PDB entry 4BY7 | X-ray diffraction, 3.15 A resolution | chains A and E of the 16 polymer chains in the assembly

# Chain A
Molecule: DNA-directed RNA polymerase II subunit RPB1
Source organism: Saccharomyces cerevisiae
Notes: EC 2.7.7.6
Reference sequence: P04050 (RPB1_YEAST); residues 1-1733 here = UniProt positions 1-1733
Amino-acid sequence (1733 residues; numbered 1 to 1733; the number before each row is that of its first residue):
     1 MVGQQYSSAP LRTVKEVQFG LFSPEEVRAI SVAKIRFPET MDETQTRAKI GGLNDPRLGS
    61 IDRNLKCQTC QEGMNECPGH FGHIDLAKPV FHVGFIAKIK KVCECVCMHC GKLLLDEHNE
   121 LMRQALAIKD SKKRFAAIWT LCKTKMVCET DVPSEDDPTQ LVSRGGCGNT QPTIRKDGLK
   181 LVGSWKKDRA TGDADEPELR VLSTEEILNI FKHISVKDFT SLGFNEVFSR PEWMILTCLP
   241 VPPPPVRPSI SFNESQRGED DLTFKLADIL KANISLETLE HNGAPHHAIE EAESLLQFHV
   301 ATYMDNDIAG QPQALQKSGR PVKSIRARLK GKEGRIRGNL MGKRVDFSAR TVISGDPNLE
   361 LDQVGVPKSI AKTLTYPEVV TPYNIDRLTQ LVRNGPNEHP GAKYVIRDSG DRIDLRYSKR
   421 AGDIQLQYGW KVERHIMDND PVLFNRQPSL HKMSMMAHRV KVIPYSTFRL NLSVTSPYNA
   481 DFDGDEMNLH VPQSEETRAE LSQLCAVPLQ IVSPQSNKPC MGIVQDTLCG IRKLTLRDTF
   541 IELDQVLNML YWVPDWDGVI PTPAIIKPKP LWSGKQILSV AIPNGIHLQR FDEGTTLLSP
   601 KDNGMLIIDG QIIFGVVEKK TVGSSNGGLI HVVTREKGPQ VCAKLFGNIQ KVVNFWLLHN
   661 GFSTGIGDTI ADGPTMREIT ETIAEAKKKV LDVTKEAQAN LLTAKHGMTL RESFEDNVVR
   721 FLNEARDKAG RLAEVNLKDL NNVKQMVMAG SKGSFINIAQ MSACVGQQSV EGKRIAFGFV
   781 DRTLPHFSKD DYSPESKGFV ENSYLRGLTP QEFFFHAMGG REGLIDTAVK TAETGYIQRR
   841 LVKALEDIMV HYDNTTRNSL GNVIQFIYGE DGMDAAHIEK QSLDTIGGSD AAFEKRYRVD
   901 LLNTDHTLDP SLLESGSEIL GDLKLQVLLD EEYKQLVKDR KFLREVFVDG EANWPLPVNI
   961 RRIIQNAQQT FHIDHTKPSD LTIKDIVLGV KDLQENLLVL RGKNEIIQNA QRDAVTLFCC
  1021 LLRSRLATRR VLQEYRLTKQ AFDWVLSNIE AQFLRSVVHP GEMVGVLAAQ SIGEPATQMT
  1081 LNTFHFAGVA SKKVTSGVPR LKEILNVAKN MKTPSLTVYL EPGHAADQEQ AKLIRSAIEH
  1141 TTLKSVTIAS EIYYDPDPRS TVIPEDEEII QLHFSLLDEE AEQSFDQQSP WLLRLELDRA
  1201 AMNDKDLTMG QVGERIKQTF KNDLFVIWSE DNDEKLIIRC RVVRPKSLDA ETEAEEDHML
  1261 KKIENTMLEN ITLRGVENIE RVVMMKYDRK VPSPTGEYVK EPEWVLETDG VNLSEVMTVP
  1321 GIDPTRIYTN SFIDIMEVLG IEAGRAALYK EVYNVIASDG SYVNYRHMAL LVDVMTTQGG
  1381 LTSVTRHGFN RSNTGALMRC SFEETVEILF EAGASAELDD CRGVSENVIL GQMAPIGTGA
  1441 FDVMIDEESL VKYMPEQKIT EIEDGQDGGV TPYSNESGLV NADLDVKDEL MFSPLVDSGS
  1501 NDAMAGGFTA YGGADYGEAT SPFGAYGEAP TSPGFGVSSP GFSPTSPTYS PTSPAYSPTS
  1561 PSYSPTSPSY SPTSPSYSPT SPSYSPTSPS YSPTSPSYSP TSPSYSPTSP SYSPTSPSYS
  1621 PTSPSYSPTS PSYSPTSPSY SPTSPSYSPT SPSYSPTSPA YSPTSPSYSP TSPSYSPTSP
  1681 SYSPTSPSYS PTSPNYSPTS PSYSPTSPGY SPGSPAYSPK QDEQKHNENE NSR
Unresolved in the structure: 1, 187-194, 1083-1093, 1245-1253, 1456-1733
Ion coordination: Zn2+ site 1: Cys67, Cys70, Cys77, His80; Zn2+ site 2: Cys107, Cys110, Cys148, Cys167; Mg2+: Asp481, Asp483, Asp485 (shared with 1 residue of chain P)
Curated features (UniProtKB/Swiss-Prot):
  - region: Pro248 to Asp260 (Lid loop), Asn306 to Lys323 (Rudder loop), Pro810 to Glu822 (Bridging helix)
  - binding site (Zn(2+)): Cys67, Cys70, Cys77, His80, Cys107, Cys110, Cys148, Cys167
  - binding site (Mg(2+)): Asp481, Asp483, Asp485
  - modified residue: Thr1471 (Phosphothreonine)
  - cross-link (Glycyl lysine isopeptide (Lys-Gly)): Lys695 (interchain with G-Cter in ubiquitin), Lys1246 (interchain with G-Cter in ubiquitin), Lys1350 (interchain with G-Cter in ubiquitin)

# Chain E
Molecule: DNA-directed RNA polymerases I, II, and III subunit rpabc 1
Source organism: Saccharomyces cerevisiae
Reference sequence: P20434 (RPAB1_YEAST); residues 1-215 here = UniProt positions 1-215
Amino-acid sequence (215 residues; each row starts with the number of its first residue):
     1 MDQENERNIS RLWRAFRTVK EMVKDRGYFI TQEEVELPLE DFKAKYCDSM GRPQRKMMSF
    61 QANPTEESIS KFPDMGSLWV EFCDEPSVGV KTMKTFVIHI QEKNFQTGIF VYQNNITPSA
   121 MKLVPSIPPA TIETFNEAAL VVNITHHELV PKHIRLSSDE KRELLKRYRL KESQLPRIQR
   181 ADPVALYLGL KRGEVVKIIR KSETSGRYAS YRICM

# Interface between chain A and chain E
Residue-residue contacts (93):
  Arg857(A) with Tyr168(E), hydrogen bond (side chain-backbone); Leu170(E); Gln174(E)
  Leu860(A) with Gln174(E), hydrogen bond (backbone-side chain)
  Gly861(A) with Gln174(E)
  Asn862(A) with Ser173(E); Gln174(E)
  Val863(A) with Leu170(E), hydrophobic; Gln174(E), hydrogen bond (backbone-backbone); Pro176(E)
  Gln865(A) with Tyr208(E)
  Phe866(A) with Tyr208(E), hydrogen bond (backbone-side chain); Ser210(E); Tyr211(E), hydrophobic
  Gly869(A) with Thr204(E), hydrogen bond (backbone-side chain)
  Glu870(A) with Arg200(E), salt bridge; Ser202(E), hydrogen bond; Thr204(E); Ser205(E), hydrogen bond (backbone-side chain); Tyr208(E)
  Asp871(A) with Thr204(E)
  Phe942(A) with Lys201(E); Gly206(E); Arg207(E)
  Glu945(A) with Lys201(E), salt bridge
  Val946(A) with Lys201(E); Ser202(E); Gly206(E)
  Phe947(A) with Glu203(E)
  Trp954(A) with Glu203(E)
  Leu956(A) with Thr204(E)
  Asn1004(A) with Arg167(E)
  Ile1006(A) with Glu163(E); Leu164(E); Arg167(E); Tyr168(E), hydrophobic
  Ile1007(A) with Tyr168(E)
  Ala1010(A) with Tyr168(E)
  Asp1013(A) with Ser205(E); Arg207(E)
  Ala1014(A) with Ser205(E)
  Thr1016(A) with Ser205(E); Arg207(E)
  Leu1017(A) with Glu203(E); Thr204(E); Ser205(E), hydrogen bond (backbone-backbone); Gly206(E)
  Met1317(A) with Val142(E), hydrophobic
  Thr1318(A) with Arg11(E), hydrogen bond; Arg14(E), hydrogen bond (backbone-side chain); Ala138(E); Val141(E); Val142(E)
  Pro1324(A) with Val142(E), hydrophobic; His147(E), hydrogen bond (backbone-side chain)
  Thr1325(A) with His146(E), hydrogen bond (side chain-backbone); His147(E), hydrogen bond (backbone-side chain); Glu148(E), hydrogen bond (backbone-backbone)
  Arg1326(A) with Glu148(E)
  Ile1327(A) with His147(E), hydrogen bond (backbone-side chain)
  Glu1337(A) with Pro183(E)
  Val1338(A) with Ile144(E); Pro183(E)
  Leu1339(A) with Ile144(E), hydrophobic; His147(E); Val150(E); Val184(E)
  Gly1340(A) with Asp182(E); Pro183(E)
  Ile1341(A) with Asp182(E), hydrogen bond (backbone-side chain); Arg212(E)
  Glu1342(A) with Pro151(E); His153(E); Ile198(E); Arg200(E), salt bridge; Arg212(E), salt bridge
  Ala1343(A) with Leu149(E); Val150(E), hydrophobic
  Arg1345(A) with Arg200(E)
  Ala1346(A) with Leu149(E), hydrophobic
  Tyr1349(A) with Glu203(E)
  Tyr1365(A) with Glu203(E); Thr204(E)
  Arg1366(A) with Thr204(E)
  Asp1373(A) with Arg200(E), salt bridge
  Thr1376(A) with Arg212(E), hydrogen bond (backbone-side chain)
  Thr1377(A) with Pro176(E); Arg177(E), hydrogen bond (backbone-backbone); Arg212(E)
  Gln1378(A) with Arg177(E)
  Gly1379(A) with Arg177(E); Gln179(E)
  Gly1380(A) with Gln179(E)
Interface residues without a listed pair, chain A (55 interface residues in all): Asp853, Thr855, Ile867, Tyr1328, Ile1335, Met1336, Asn1393
Interface residues without a listed pair, chain E (42 interface residues in all): Leu175, Ala209, Met215

# In short
Chain A and chain E form an interface of 55 and 42 residues respectively, with 18 hydrogen bonds and 5 salt
bridges. Among the polar pairs are Glu870(A)-Arg200(E), Glu945(A)-Lys201(E) and Glu1342(A)-Arg200(E). UniProt
lists 8 Zn2+-binding residues and 3 Mg2+-binding residues on chain A.
Here chain A is DNA-directed RNA polymerase II subunit RPB1 and chain E is DNA-directed RNA polymerases I, II,
and III subunit rpabc 1, both from Saccharomyces cerevisiae. Entry 4BY7 (elongating RNA Polymerase II-Bye1 TLD
complex) was determined by X-ray diffraction together with 4BXX, 4BXZ and 4BY1 from the same study.
